PDB entry 5YE2 | electron microscopy, 5.80 A resolution (low resolution: residue-level contacts below are approximate; hydrogen-bond / salt-bridge calls are withheld) | chains A and B of the 4 polymer chains in the assembly

# Chain A (and B)
Molecule: mammalian endo-lysosomal TRPML1 channel
Organism: Mus musculus
Notes: chain B of this document is another copy of the same molecule, construct and numbering; everything in this record applies to it too
Reference sequence: Q99J21 (MCLN1_MOUSE); residue numbers follow UniProt; this construct covers 1-580
Chain sequence (580 residues; numbered 1 to 580; the number before each row is that of its first residue):
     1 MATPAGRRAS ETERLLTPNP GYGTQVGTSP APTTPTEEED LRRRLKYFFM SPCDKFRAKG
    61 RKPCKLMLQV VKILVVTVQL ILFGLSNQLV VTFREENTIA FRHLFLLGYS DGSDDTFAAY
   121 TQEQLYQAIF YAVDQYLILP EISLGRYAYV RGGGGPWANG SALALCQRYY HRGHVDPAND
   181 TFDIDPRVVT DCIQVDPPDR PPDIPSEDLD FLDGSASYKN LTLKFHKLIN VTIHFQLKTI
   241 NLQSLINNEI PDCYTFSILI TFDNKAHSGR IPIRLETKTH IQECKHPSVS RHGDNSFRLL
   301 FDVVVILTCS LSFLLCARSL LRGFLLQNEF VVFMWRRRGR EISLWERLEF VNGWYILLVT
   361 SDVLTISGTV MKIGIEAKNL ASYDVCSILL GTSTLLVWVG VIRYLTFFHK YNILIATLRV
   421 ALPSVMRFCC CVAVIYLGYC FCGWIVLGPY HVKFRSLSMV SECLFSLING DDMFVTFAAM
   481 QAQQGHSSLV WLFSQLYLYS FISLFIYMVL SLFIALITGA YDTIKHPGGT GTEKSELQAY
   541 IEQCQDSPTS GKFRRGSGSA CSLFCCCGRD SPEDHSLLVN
Disordered / not traced: 1-60, 199-219, 288-295, 334-349, 530-580
Curated features (UniProtKB/Swiss-Prot):
  - region: R42 to K62 (Interaction with phosphoinositides), L107 to T121 (Extracellular/lumenal pore loop), C565 to C567 (Required for palmitoylation and association with membranes)
  - motif: E11 to L16 (Dileucine motif), N469 to F474 (Selectivity filter), E573 to L578 (Dileucine internalization motif)
  - modified residue (Phosphoserine): S10, S557, S559
  - glycosylation (N-linked (GlcNAc...) asparagine): N220, N230
  - mutagenesis: T232 (T232P: Loss of Fe(2+) transport; when associated with P-432), D362 (D362Y: Loss of Fe(2+) transport; when associated with P-432), R403 (R403C: Loss of Fe(2+) transport; when associated with P-432), F408 (Decreased Fe(2+) transport; when associated with P-432), V432 (V432P: Constitutively active channel that is targeted to the plasma membrane, and mediates strong inwardly rectifying current), V446 (V446L: Loss of Fe(2+) transport; when associated with P-432), F465 (F465L: Loss of Fe(2+) transport; when associated with P-432)
From the paper describing this entry:
  - post-translational modification sites: N159, N230
  - disease-associated variants - R102*, L106P, C166F, R172*, T232P, F408DEL, V432P, Y436C, V446L, L447P, S456L, C463Y, F465L (citing earlier work)

# Chain A / chain B interface
Pairs across the interface (8; chain A residue first):
  D180(A) - P251(B)
  D180(A) - C284(B)
  D180(A) - K285(B)
  D180(A) - H286(B)
  G269(A) - L144(B)
  G269(A) - G145(B)
  G438(A) - L395(B)
  G470(A) - D471(B)
Also at the interface, not in a pair above, chain A (9 interface residues in all): Y120, P177, N179, A266, P423
Also at the interface, not in a pair above, chain B (12 interface residues in all): I240, Q243, H409, G470

# Summary
Chain A and chain B form an interface of 9 and 12 residues respectively. UniProt lists 7 mutagenesis sites on
chain A. The paper reports modification sites N159(A) and N230(A).
Chain A and chain B are both mammalian endo-lysosomal TRPML1 channel (Mus musculus); the structure, mammalian
endo-lysosomal TRPML1 channel inserting into amphipol, was determined by electron microscopy, deposited
together with 5YDZ, 5YE1 and 5YE5.
